Entry 3U52 (X-ray diffraction, 1.95 A resolution); this record covers chains B and D of the 6 polymer chains in the assembly.

== Chain B ==
Molecule: Phenol hydroxylase component phN
Organism: Pseudomonas stutzeri
UniProt: Q84AQ2 (Q84AQ2_PSEST); residue numbers follow UniProt; this construct covers 1-511
Sequence (511 residues; numbered 1 to 511; the number before each row is that of its first residue):
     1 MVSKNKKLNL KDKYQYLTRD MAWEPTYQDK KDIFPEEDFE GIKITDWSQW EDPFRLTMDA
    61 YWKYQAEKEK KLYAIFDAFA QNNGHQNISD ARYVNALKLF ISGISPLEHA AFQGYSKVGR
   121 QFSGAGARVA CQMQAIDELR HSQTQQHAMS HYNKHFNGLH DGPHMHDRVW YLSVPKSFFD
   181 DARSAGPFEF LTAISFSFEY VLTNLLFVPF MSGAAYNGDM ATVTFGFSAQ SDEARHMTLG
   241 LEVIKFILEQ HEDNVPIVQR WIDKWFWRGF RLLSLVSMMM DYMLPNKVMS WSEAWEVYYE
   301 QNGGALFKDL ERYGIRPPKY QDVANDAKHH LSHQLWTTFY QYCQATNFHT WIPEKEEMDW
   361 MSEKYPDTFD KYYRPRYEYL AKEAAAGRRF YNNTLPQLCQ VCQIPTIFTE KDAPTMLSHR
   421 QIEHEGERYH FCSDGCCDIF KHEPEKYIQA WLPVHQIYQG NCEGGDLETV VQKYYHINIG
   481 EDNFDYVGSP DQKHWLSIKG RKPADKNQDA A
Disordered / not traced: 1-5, 499-511
Bound ions: Fe ion site 1: Glu108, Glu138, His141 (together with glycerol); Cu ion: His155, His494; Fe ion site 2: Glu199, Glu233, His236; Zn2+: Cys399, Cys402, Cys432, Cys436
Small-molecule neighbours:
  - MPO (3[N-morpholino]propane sulfonic acid): Glu36, Gln113, Gly114, Lys117, Val118, Ala182, Arg183, Ala185, Gly186, Pro187, Phe190
  - xenon (XE), molecule 1: Trp47, Trp50, Phe122, Phe188, Leu191, Phe246, Ile247
  - xenon (XE), molecule 2: Leu99, Gly103, Ile104, Pro175, Leu275
  - xenon (XE), molecule 3: Phe100, Glu108, Leu206, Met211
  - xenon (XE), molecule 4: Phe100, Gln145, Ala148, Met149, Thr222, Phe225
  - xenon (XE), molecule 5: Trp170, Tyr171, Val174, Leu275, Leu335, Phe339, Ile404, Pro405
  - xenon (XE), molecule 6: Trp170, Tyr342, Leu395, Pro396
  - xenon (XE), molecule 7: Phe196, Ser197, Val201, Ile262, Phe266, Phe307, Pro318
  - xenon (XE), molecule 8: Tyr342, Gln344, Asn392, Asn393, Thr394, Leu395, Leu467
  - xenon (XE), molecule 9: Gln344, Glu468, Val471, Ile479, Asn483, Phe484
  - xenon (XE), molecule 10: Ala345, Leu395, Ile457, Val471, Tyr475
Reported in the primary citation:
  - catalytic residues: Thr203 (citing earlier work)

== Chain D ==
Molecule: Phenol hydroxylase component phL
Organism: Pseudomonas stutzeri
UniProt: Q84AQ4 (Q84AQ4_PSEST); residue numbers follow UniProt; this construct covers 1-333
Sequence (333 residues; row label = number of the first residue in the row):
     1 MSIEIKTNSV EPIRHTYGHI ARRFGDKPAT RYQEASYDIE AKTNFHYRPQ WDSEHTLNDP
    61 TRTAIRMEDW CAVSDPRQFY YGAYVGNRAK MQESAETSFG FCEKRNLLTR LSEETQKQLL
   121 RLLVPLRHVE LGANMNNAKI AGDATATTVS QMHIYTGMDR LGIGQYLSRI ALMIDGSTGA
   181 ALDESKAYWM DDEMWQPMRK LVEDTLVVDD WFELTLVQNI LIDGMMYPLV YDKMDQWFES
   241 QGAEDVSMLT EFMRDWYKES LRWTNAMMKA VAGESETNRE LLQKWIDHWE PQAYEALKPL
   301 AEASVGIDGL NEARAELSAR LKKFELQSRG VSA
Disordered / not traced: 1-3, 332-333
Small-molecule neighbours:
  - MPO (3[N-morpholino]propane sulfonic acid): Trp51, Leu57, Asn58, Gly142
  - xenon (XE): Tyr227, Pro228, Tyr231, Asp232, Arg254, Tyr257

== How chain B and chain D interact ==
Contacting residue pairs - 182 pairs, chain B then chain D:
  Lys6(B) with Thr178(D), hydrogen bond (backbone-side chain)
  Lys7(B) with Gly176(D); Ser177(D)
  Leu8(B) with Leu172(D), hydrophobic; Ser177(D), hydrogen bond (backbone-backbone); Thr178(D); Gly179(D)
  Lys13(B) with Ser177(D), hydrogen bond
  Tyr16(B) with Arg127(D); Gly179(D); Leu182(D), hydrophobic; Asp183(D), hydrogen bond
  Leu17(B) with Gln165(D); Ser168(D); Leu172(D), hydrophobic
  Thr18(B) with Gln165(D)
  Asp20(B) with Arg127(D), salt bridge; His128(D); Lys186(D), salt bridge
  Met21(B) with Arg127(D); His128(D), hydrogen bond (backbone-side chain); Leu131(D); Gly164(D); Gln165(D); Ser168(D)
  Ala22(B) with Leu131(D), hydrophobic; Lys186(D), hydrogen bond (backbone-side chain)
  Trp23(B) with His128(D); Trp189(D); Met190(D), hydrophobic; Arg199(D); Val202(D), hydrophobic; Glu203(D), hydrogen bond
  Glu24(B) with Met190(D); Arg199(D), hydrogen bond (backbone-side chain)
  Pro25(B) with Arg199(D); Glu203(D)
  Thr26(B) with Arg199(D), hydrogen bond; Glu203(D), hydrogen bond (backbone-side chain)
  Tyr27(B) with Gln196(D), hydrogen bond; Arg199(D); Lys200(D); Glu203(D), hydrogen bond (backbone-side chain)
  Gln28(B) with Glu203(D), hydrogen bond (backbone-side chain); Asp204(D); Val207(D)
  Asp32(B) with Val207(D)
  Ile33(B) with Val207(D)
  Phe34(B) with Met135(D), hydrophobic
  Glu36(B) with Trp51(D)
  Thr57(B) with Gln165(D)
  Met58(B) with Met158(D); Leu161(D), hydrophobic; Gly162(D); Gln165(D)
  Asp59(B) with Gln92(D); Glu96(D); Tyr166(D); Arg169(D), salt bridge
  Tyr61(B) with Tyr81(D), hydrogen bond
  Trp62(B) with Tyr84(D), hydrogen bond; Val85(D); Arg88(D); Ala89(D); Asp159(D); Phe252(D), hydrophobic
  Lys63(B) with Gln92(D)
  Gln65(B) with Tyr81(D), hydrogen bond
  Ala66(B) with Val85(D); Gly86(D); Ala89(D), hydrophobic
  Glu69(B) with Tyr81(D); Gly82(D); Val85(D)
  Tyr73(B) with Arg31(D); Tyr80(D)
  Asp77(B) with Arg31(D), salt bridge
  Asn83(B) with Ser9(D); Val10(D)
  Gln86(B) with Val10(D)
  His109(B) with Ile39(D); Glu40(D); Thr147(D), hydrogen bond
  Phe112(B) with Ser150(D); Ile154(D), hydrophobic
  Gln113(B) with Asn58(D), hydrogen bond
  Ser116(B) with Ala138(D); Ala141(D); Gly142(D); Ile154(D)
  Lys117(B) with Trp51(D)
  Arg120(B) with Met135(D); Lys139(D); Leu206(D), hydrogen bond (side chain-backbone)
  Arg128(B) with Met135(D)
  Gln132(B) with Asn134(D), hydrogen bond; Met158(D)
  Ala135(B) with Ile154(D), hydrophobic
  Ile136(B) with Tyr81(D); Tyr84(D), hydrophobic; Tyr155(D), hydrophobic
  Leu139(B) with Gln151(D); Ile154(D), hydrophobic; Tyr155(D)
  Arg140(B) with Tyr81(D)
  Gln143(B) with Ala35(D), hydrogen bond (side chain-backbone); Tyr80(D); Tyr81(D), hydrogen bond (side chain-backbone); Gln151(D); Tyr155(D)
  Gln146(B) with Tyr17(D), hydrogen bond (backbone-side chain); Glu34(D); Ile39(D)
  His147(B) with Arg31(D), hydrogen bond (side chain-backbone); Ala35(D); Tyr80(D)
  Met149(B) with Tyr17(D)
  Ser150(B) with Tyr17(D), hydrogen bond (backbone-side chain); Glu34(D), hydrogen bond
  Asn153(B) with Arg14(D), hydrogen bond (backbone-side chain); Thr16(D); Tyr17(D)
  Lys154(B) with Pro12(D); Ile13(D), hydrogen bond (backbone-backbone); Arg14(D), hydrogen bond (backbone-backbone); His15(D)
  His155(B) with Val10(D); Pro12(D)
  Phe156(B) with Arg14(D), hydrogen bond (backbone-side chain)
  Asn157(B) with Arg14(D), hydrogen bond
  Leu159(B) with Tyr17(D)
  His160(B) with Arg14(D); Tyr17(D); Gly18(D), hydrogen bond (backbone-backbone)
  Asp161(B) with His19(D); Arg22(D), salt bridge
  Pro163(B) with His19(D); Asp38(D); Ile39(D)
  Asp167(B) with Ala41(D); Lys42(D), hydrogen bond (side chain-backbone); Thr43(D), hydrogen bond (side chain-backbone); Asn44(D), hydrogen bond (backbone-side chain)
  Arg168(B) with Thr43(D); Asn44(D)
  Ser173(B) with His46(D)
  Lys176(B) with Ala41(D); Thr43(D), hydrogen bond (side chain-backbone); Asn44(D); Phe45(D); His46(D)
  Ser177(B) with His46(D); Tyr47(D)
  Asp180(B) with Phe45(D); His46(D), salt bridge; Tyr47(D); Leu57(D)
  Asp181(B) with Tyr47(D)
  Arg183(B) with Trp51(D), hydrogen bond (backbone-side chain); Leu57(D); Asn58(D), hydrogen bond
  Ser184(B) with Tyr47(D); Arg48(D); Pro49(D); Gln50(D), hydrogen bond (backbone-backbone); Trp51(D), hydrogen bond (backbone-side chain)
  Ala185(B) with Gln50(D); Trp51(D), hydrogen bond (backbone-side chain)
  Arg268(B) with Tyr47(D), hydrogen bond
  Gln403(B) with His46(D), hydrogen bond
  Lys446(B) with Tyr47(D); Gln50(D)
  Tyr447(B) with Tyr47(D), hydrophobic
  Gln449(B) with His46(D); Tyr47(D); Arg48(D), hydrogen bond (side chain-backbone)
  Ala450(B) with His46(D)
  Trp451(B) with Asn44(D), hydrogen bond; His46(D), hydrogen bond (backbone-side chain)
  Tyr474(B) with Asn44(D), hydrogen bond
  His476(B) with Arg22(D), hydrogen bond
  His494(B) with Ile13(D)
Also at the interface, not in a pair above, chain B (89 interface residues in all): Phe39, Phe76, Gln81, Ile101, Gly119, Val129, Asp137, Gly186, Val401, Glu443
Also at the interface, not in a pair above, chain D (86 interface residues in all): Thr7, Glu11, Ser36, Ala144

== Overview ==
89 residues of chain B and 86 residues of chain D are in contact, with 48 hydrogen bonds and 6 salt bridges.
Polar contacts include Asp20(B)-Arg127(D), Asp20(B)-Lys186(D) and Asp59(B)-Arg169(D). Compound MPO is bound
between chain B and chain D. Ligands of chain B: 10 copies of xenon. The paper reports the catalytic residue
Thr203(B).
Chain B is Phenol hydroxylase component phN and chain D is Phenol hydroxylase component phL, both from
Pseudomonas stutzeri; the structure, X-ray Crystal Structure of Xenon-Pressurized Phenol Hydroxylase from
Pseudomonas sp. OX1, was determined by X-ray diffraction.
